PDB entry 5NJC | X-ray diffraction, 1.35 A resolution | chains A and E of the 3 polymer chains in the assembly

# Chain A
Name: Metalloprotease TldD
Source organism: Escherichia coli str. K-12 substr. MG1655
Notes: EC 3.4.-.-
UniProt: P0AGG8 (TLDD_ECOLI); numbering as in UniProt (aligned over 1-481)
Chain sequence (495 residues; row label = number of the first residue in the row; numbers below 1 keep their minus sign (Met-13 is residue -13)):
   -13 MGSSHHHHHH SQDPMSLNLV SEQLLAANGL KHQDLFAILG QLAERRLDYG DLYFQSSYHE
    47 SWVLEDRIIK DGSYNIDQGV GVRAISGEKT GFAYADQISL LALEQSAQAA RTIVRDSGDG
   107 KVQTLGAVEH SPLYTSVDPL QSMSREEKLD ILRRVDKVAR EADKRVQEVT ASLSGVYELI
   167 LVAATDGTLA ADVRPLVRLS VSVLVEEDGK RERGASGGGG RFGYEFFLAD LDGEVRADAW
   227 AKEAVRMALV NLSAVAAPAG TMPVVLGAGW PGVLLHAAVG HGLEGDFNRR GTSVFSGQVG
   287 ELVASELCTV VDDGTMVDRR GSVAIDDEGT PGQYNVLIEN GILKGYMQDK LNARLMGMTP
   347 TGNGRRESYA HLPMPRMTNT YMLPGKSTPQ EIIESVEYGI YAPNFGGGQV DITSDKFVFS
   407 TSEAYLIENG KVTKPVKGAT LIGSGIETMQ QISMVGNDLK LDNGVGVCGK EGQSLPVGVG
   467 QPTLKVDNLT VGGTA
Not modelled in the structure: -13 to 2
Sequence notes: initiating methionine (-13); expression tag (-12 to 0); engineered mutation Ala263 (Glu in P0AGG8), Asp401 (Gly in P0AGG8)
Ion coordination: Na+: Ser117 (shared with 1 residue of chain C); Zn2+: His262, His267, Cys454 (shared with Asp603(E) of chain E)
What the authors report for this chain:
  - mutagenesis - H262A, E263A: abolished catalytic activity
  - contacts within the chain: Glu270-Lys456 (salt bridge), Asp272-Lys456 (salt bridge)
  - binding site for Val-leu-glu-asp-arg-ile (chain E): His267, Phe273, Val396, Ile398, Lys456
  - binding site for Val-leu-glu-asp-arg-ile (chain E): Gly394 (proposed by the authors, not directly observed)
  - mutagenesis - H267A: decreased stability
  - mutagenesis - H262A: unchanged binding to Zn2+
  - catalytic residues: Gly394, Gly455 (proposed by the authors, not directly observed)
  - mutagenesis - E270A, D272A: decreased expression

# Chain E
Name: Val-leu-glu-asp-arg-ile
Source organism: Escherichia coli str. K-12 substr. MG1655
Chain sequence (6 residues; row label = number of the first residue in the row):
   600 VLEDRI
Ion coordination: Zn2+: Asp603 (shared with His262(A), His267(A), Cys454(A) of chain A)

# Interface between chain A and chain E
Contacting residue pairs (28):
  Arg184(A) - Ile605(E)  hydrogen bond (side chain-backbone)
  Trp256(A) - Arg604(E)
  Trp256(A) - Ile605(E)
  Val259(A) - Asp603(E)
  His262(A) - Asp603(E)  salt bridge
  His267(A) - Leu601(E)
  His267(A) - Asp603(E)  salt bridge
  Phe273(A) - Leu601(E)  hydrophobic
  Phe391(A) - Ile605(E)
  Gly393(A) - Asp603(E)
  Gly394(A) - Glu602(E)
  Gly394(A) - Asp603(E)  hydrogen bond (backbone-backbone)
  Gln395(A) - Leu601(E)
  Val396(A) - Leu601(E)  hydrogen bond (backbone-backbone)
  Ile398(A) - Leu601(E)  hydrophobic
  Val451(A) - Arg604(E)
  Val451(A) - Ile605(E)
  Gly452(A) - Arg604(E)
  Val453(A) - Asp603(E)
  Val453(A) - Arg604(E)  hydrogen bond (backbone-backbone)
  Val453(A) - Ile605(E)
  Cys454(A) - Glu602(E)
  Cys454(A) - Asp603(E)  hydrogen bond
  Gly455(A) - Val600(E)
  Gly455(A) - Leu601(E)
  Gly455(A) - Glu602(E)  hydrogen bond (backbone-backbone)
  Gly455(A) - Asp603(E)
  Lys456(A) - Leu601(E)
Interface residues without a listed pair, chain A (22 interface residues in all): Ala263, Gly392, Phe405, Glu457

# In short
The interface between chain A and chain E involves 22 residues on one side and 6 on the other; the contacts
include 6 hydrogen bonds and 2 salt bridges. Among the polar pairs are His262(A)-Asp603(E),
His267(A)-Asp603(E) and Arg184(A)-Ile605(E). The paper reports catalytic residues Gly394(A) and Gly455(A);
H262A and E263A of chain A abolish catalytic activity; 5 substitutions were tested in all.
Chain A is Metalloprotease TldD and chain E is Val-leu-glu-asp-arg-ile, both from Escherichia coli str. K-12
substr. MG1655; the structure, E. coli Microcin-processing metalloprotease TldD/E (TldD E263A mutant) with
hexapeptide bound, was determined by X-ray diffraction, deposited together with 5NJ9, 5NJA, 5NJB and 5NJF.
